PDB entry 6MWZ | X-ray diffraction, 1.66 A resolution | chains A and M of the 3 polymer chains in the assembly

[Chain A]
Name: Transcriptional regulator LasR
Source organism: Pseudomonas aeruginosa (strain UCBPP-PA14)
UniProtKB: A0A0H2Z901 (A0A0H2Z901_PSEAB); numbering as in UniProt (aligned over 1-239)
Sequence (239 residues; numbered 1 to 239; the number before each row is that of its first residue):
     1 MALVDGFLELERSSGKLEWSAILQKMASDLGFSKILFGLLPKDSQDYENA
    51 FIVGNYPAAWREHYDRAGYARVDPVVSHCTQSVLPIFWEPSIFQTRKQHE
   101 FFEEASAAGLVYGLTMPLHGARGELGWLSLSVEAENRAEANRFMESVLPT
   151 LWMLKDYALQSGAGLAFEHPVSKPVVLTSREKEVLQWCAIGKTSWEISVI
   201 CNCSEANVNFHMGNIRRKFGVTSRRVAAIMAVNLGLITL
Unresolved in the structure: 1-5, 168-239
Sequence notes: conflict Val75 (Thr in A0A0H2Z901), Phe93 (Tyr in A0A0H2Z901), Trp127 (Ala in A0A0H2Z901)
Residues lining bound ligands: K5M (4-[3-(methylsulfonyl)phenoxy]-N-[(1S,3S,5S)-2-oxobicyclo[3.1.0]hexan-3-yl]butanamide): Leu36, Tyr47, Ile52, Tyr56, Trp60, Arg61, Glu62, Tyr64, Asp73, Val75, Val76, Trp88, Phe93, Phe101, Phe102, Ala105, Leu110, Thr115, Trp127, Ser129
From the paper describing this entry:
  - binding site for K5M: Trp60
  - conformationally variable residues (side-chain flip): Arg61

[Chain M]
Name: Ala-his-his-his-his-ala
Source organism: Pseudomonas aeruginosa UCBPP-PA14
Sequence (6 residues; numbered 354 to 359; the number before each row is that of its first residue):
   354 AHHHHA

[How chain A and chain M interact]
Contacting residue pairs (19; chain A residue first):
  Pro74(A) with His358(M)
  His78(A) with His357(M); His358(M); Ala359(M), hydrogen bond (side chain-backbone)
  Gln81(A) with Ala359(M)
  Leu84(A) with His357(M)
  Pro85(A) with His355(M); His356(M); His357(M), hydrogen bond (backbone-backbone)
  Ile86(A) with His356(M); His357(M); His358(M)
  Phe87(A) with His355(M); His356(M), hydrogen bond (backbone-side chain)
  Glu89(A) with His356(M)
  Ile92(A) with His356(M); His358(M)
  Leu148(A) with His355(M)
  Trp152(A) with His355(M)
Also at the interface, not in a pair above, chain A (13 interface residues in all): Ser82, Gln94

[Overview]
The interface between chain A and chain M involves 13 residues on one side and 5 on the other, with 3 hydrogen
bonds. Among the polar pairs are His78(A)-Ala359(M), Phe87(A)-His356(M) and Pro85(A)-His357(M). Bound to chain
A: compound K5M. From the paper: a binding site for K5M at Trp60(A); conformational variability at Arg61(A).
Chain A is Transcriptional regulator LasR (Pseudomonas aeruginosa (strain UCBPP-PA14)) and chain M is
Ala-his-his-his-his-ala (Pseudomonas aeruginosa UCBPP-PA14); the structure, LasR LBD T75V/Y93F/A127W:BB0126,
was determined by X-ray diffraction (same publication as 6MWL, 6MWW and 6MVM).
